7YEV - chains R and U of the 22 polymer chains in the assembly; structure by electron microscopy, 3.60 A resolution.

Chain R:
Protein: RNA-directed RNA polymerase
Organism: Mammalian orthoreovirus 3
Notes: EC 2.7.7.48
UniProtKB: C9E870 (C9E870_9REOV); numbering as in UniProt (aligned over 1-1267)
Amino-acid sequence (1267 residues; numbered 1 to 1267; the number before each row is that of its first residue):
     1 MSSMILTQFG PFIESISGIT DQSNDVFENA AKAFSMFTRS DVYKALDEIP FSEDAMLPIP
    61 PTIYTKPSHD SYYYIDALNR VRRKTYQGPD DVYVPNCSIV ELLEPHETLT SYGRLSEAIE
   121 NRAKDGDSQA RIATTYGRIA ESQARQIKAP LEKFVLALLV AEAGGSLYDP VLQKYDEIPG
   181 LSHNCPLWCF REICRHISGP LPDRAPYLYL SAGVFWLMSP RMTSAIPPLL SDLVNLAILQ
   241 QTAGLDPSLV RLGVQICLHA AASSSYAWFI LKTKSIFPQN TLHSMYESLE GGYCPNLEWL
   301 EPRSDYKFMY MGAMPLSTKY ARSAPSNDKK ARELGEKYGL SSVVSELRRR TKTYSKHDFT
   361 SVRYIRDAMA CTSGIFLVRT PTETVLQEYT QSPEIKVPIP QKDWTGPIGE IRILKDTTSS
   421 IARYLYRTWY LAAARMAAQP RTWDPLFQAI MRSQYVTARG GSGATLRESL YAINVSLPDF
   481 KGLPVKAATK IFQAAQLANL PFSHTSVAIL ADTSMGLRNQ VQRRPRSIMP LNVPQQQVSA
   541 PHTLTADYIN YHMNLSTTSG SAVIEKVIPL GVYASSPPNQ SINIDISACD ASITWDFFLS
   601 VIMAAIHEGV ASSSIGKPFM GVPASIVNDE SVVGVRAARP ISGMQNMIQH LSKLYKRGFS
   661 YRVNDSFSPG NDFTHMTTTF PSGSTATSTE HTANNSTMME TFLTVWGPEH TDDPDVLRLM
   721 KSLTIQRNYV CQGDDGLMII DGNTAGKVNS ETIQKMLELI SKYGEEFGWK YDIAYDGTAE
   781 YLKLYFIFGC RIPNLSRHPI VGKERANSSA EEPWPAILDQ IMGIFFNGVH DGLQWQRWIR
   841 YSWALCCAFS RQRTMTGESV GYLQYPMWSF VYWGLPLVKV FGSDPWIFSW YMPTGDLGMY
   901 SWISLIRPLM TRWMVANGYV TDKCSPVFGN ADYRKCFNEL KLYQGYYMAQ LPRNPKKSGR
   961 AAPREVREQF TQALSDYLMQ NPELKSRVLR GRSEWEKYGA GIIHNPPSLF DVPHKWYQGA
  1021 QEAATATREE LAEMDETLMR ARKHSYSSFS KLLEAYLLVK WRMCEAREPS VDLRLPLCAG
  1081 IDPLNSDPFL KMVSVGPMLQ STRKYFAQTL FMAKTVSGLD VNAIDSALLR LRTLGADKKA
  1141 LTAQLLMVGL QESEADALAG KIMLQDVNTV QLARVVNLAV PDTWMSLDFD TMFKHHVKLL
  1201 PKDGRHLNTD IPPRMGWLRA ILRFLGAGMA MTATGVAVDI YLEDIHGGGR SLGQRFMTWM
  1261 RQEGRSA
Not modelled in the structure: 1-2, 559-566, 1264-1267

Chain U:
Protein: Mu-2 protein
Organism: Mammalian orthoreovirus 3
UniProtKB: C9E872 (C9E872_9VIRU); numbering as in UniProt (aligned over 1-736)
Amino-acid sequence (736 residues; numbered 1 to 736; the number before each row is that of its first residue):
     1 MAYIAVPAVV DSRSSEAIGL LESFGVDAGS DANDVSYQDH DYVVDQLQYM LDGYEAGDVI
    61 DALVYRNWLH HSVYCLLPPK SQLLEYWKSN PSVIPDNVDR RLRKRLMLKK DLRKDDEYNQ
   121 LARAFKISDV YAPLISSTTS PMTMIQNLNQ GEIVYTTTDR VIGARVLLYA PRKYYASTLS
   181 FTMTRCVLPF GKEVSRVPHS RFNVGTFPSI ATPKCSVMSG VDIESIPNEF IKLFYQRVKS
   241 IHANILNDIS PQIVSDMINR KRLRVHTPSN RRAAQLMHLP YHVKRGASHV DVYRVDVVNV
   301 LFEVVDVADG LRSVSRKLIM HTVPVCILEL LGIEIADYCI RQEDGMFTDW FLLLTMLSDG
   361 LTDRRTHCQY LINPSSMPPD VILNISITGF INRHTIDVMP DVYDFIKPIG AVLPKGSFKS
   421 TIMRVLDSIS VLGVKIMPRA HVVDSDEVGE QMEPTFEHAV MEIYKGIAGV DSLDDLTKWV
   481 LNSDLVPHDD RLGQLFQAFL PLAKDLLAPM ARQFYDNSMS EGRLLTFAHA DSELLNANYF
   541 GHLLRLKIPY ITEVNLMIRK NREGGELFQL VLSYLYKMYA TSAQPKWFGS LLRLLICPWL
   601 HMEKLIGEAD PASTSAEIGW HVPREQLMQD GWCGCEDGFI PYVSIRAPRL VIEELMEKNW
   661 GQYHAQVIVT DQLVVGEPRR VSAKAVIKGN HLPVKLISRF ACFTLTSKYE MRLPCGHSTG
   721 RGAAYNARLA FRSDLA
Not modelled in the structure: 1, 179-195, 260-288, 628-636, 712-721, 735-736

Chain R / chain U interface:
Residue-residue contacts (71):
  L78(R) with D516(U); M519(U), hydrophobic; V686(U), hydrophobic; K688(U)
  N79(R) with I668(U)
  R80(R) with D516(U), salt bridge
  T390(R) with R512(U), hydrogen bond (backbone-side chain); N538(U)
  S392(R) with K504(U); N536(U), hydrogen bond
  P393(R) with K504(U), hydrogen bond (backbone-side chain)
  E394(R) with L500(U); K504(U)
  I395(R) with F496(U); L500(U)
  K396(R) with F496(U); Q497(U); L500(U)
  V397(R) with Q497(U)
  P398(R) with F496(U); M578(U)
  Q401(R) with K577(U); T581(U), hydrogen bond (side chain-backbone)
  W404(R) with S582(U)
  P407(R) with Q584(U)
  R412(R) with S582(U), hydrogen bond (side chain-backbone); Q584(U)
  T465(R) with N690(U)
  S469(R) with D404(U), hydrogen bond
  Y471(R) with K695(U)
  A472(R) with P693(U), hydrophobic; K695(U)
  S503(R) with Q48(U), hydrogen bond
  V507(R) with D401(U)
  W595(R) with A583(U)
  S600(R) with S582(U)
  P618(R) with L51(U); D52(U); Y54(U)
  G621(R) with D52(U)
  P623(R) with Q48(U); L51(U), hydrophobic
  A624(R) with F230(U)
  S625(R) with L233(U)
  I626(R) with E229(U); L233(U); Q236(U)
  N628(R) with E224(U), hydrogen bond
  E630(R) with E224(U)
  V633(R) with H367(U); C368(U)
  G634(R) with H367(U)
  R636(R) with E224(U), salt bridge
  A637(R) with E224(U)
  A638(R) with E224(U); Q236(U)
  P640(R) with Q236(U)
  K656(R) with R545(U); A583(U); Q584(U)
  R657(R) with G541(U), hydrogen bond (side chain-backbone)
  R662(R) with G689(U); N690(U), hydrogen bond
  G670(R) with K688(U), hydrogen bond (backbone-side chain)
  D672(R) with K688(U)
  T674(R) with F540(U)
  H675(R) with N538(U)
  M676(R) with N538(U), hydrogen bond (backbone-side chain); Y539(U)
  T677(R) with N538(U)
  Q980(R) with R160(U)
Other interface residues (no listed pair), chain R (60 interface residues in all): A77, Y389, K402, G406, E468, N474, N499, P501, D596, G616, F619, K653, Q972
Other interface residues (no listed pair), chain U (54 interface residues in all): E55, A56, A176, T178, K232, T366, F405, D489, S520, L535, H542, L543, A580, H691

Overview:
The interface between chain R and chain U involves 60 residues on one side and 54 on the other; the contacts
include 12 hydrogen bonds and 2 salt bridges. Polar contacts include R80(R)-D516(U), R636(R)-E224(U) and
T390(R)-R512(U).
Here chain R is RNA-directed RNA polymerase and chain U is Mu-2 protein, both from Mammalian orthoreovirus 3.
Entry 7YEV (In situ structure of polymerase complex of mammalian reovirus in the pre-elongation state) was
determined by electron microscopy, deposited together with 7YED, 7YEZ, 7YF0 and 7YFE.
